Entry 6IMW (X-ray diffraction, 2.10 A resolution); this record covers chain A.

# Chain A
Name: Endo-beta-1,2-glucanase
Organism: Talaromyces funiculosus
Notes: EC 3.2.1.71; engineered mutation(s): E262Q
Chain sequence (505 residues; numbered 13 to 517; the number before each row is that of its first residue):
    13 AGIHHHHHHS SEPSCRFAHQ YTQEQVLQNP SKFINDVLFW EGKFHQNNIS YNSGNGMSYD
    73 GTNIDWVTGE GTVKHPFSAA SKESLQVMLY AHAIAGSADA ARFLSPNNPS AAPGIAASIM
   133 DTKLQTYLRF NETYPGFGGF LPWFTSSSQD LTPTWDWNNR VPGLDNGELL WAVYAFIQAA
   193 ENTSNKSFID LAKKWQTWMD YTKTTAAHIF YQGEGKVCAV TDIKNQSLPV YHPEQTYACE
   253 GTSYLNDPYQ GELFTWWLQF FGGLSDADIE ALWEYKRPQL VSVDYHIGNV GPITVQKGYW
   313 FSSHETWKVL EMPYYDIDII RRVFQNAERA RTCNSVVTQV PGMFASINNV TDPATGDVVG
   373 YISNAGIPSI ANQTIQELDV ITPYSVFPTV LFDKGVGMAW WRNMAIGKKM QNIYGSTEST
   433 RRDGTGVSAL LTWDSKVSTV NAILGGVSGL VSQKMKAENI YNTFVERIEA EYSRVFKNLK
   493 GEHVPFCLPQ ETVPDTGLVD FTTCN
Unresolved in the structure: 13-23
Disulfides: Cys27-Cys516, Cys230-Cys251, Cys345-Cys499
Covalent attachments: N-acetylglucosamine (NAG) linked to Asn143, Asn237, Asn361, Asn384
From the paper describing this entry:
  - binding site for beta-D-glucopyranose: Trp155, Trp169, Asp177, Ser375
  - catalytic residues: Tyr373

# In short
Covalently linked N-acetylglucosamine: at Asn143, Asn237, Asn361 and Asn384. From the paper: the catalytic
residue Tyr373; a binding site for beta-D-glucopyranose at Trp155, Trp169 and Asp177 among others.
Chain A is Endo-beta-1,2-glucanase (Talaromyces funiculosus); the structure, The complex structure of
endo-beta-1,2-glucanase mutant (E262Q) from Talaromyces funiculosus with beta-1,2-glucan, was determined by
X-ray diffraction together with 6IMU and 6IMV from the same study.
